8YNN - chains B and C of the 7 polymer chains in the assembly; structure by electron microscopy, 3.97 A resolution.

[Chain B (and C)]
Name: Caspase-8 subunit p10
Source organism: Homo sapiens
Notes: chain C of this document is another copy of the same molecule, construct and numbering; everything in this record applies to it too
Reference sequence: Q14790 (CASP8_HUMAN); residues 1-479 here = UniProt positions 1-479
Chain sequence (479 residues; row label = number of the first residue in the row):
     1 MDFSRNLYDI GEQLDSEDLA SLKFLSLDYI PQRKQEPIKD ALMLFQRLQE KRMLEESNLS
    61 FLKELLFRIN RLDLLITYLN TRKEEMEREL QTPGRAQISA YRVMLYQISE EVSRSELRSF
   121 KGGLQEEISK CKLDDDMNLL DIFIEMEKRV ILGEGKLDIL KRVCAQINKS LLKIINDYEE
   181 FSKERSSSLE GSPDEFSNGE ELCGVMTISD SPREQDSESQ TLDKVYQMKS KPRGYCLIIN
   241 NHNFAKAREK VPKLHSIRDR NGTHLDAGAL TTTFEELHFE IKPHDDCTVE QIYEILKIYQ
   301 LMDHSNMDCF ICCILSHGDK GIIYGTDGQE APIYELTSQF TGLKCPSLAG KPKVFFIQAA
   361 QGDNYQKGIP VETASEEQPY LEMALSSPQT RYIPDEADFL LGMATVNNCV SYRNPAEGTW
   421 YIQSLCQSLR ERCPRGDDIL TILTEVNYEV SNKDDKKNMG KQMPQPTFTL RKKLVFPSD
Disordered / not traced: 183-479
Construct notes: engineered mutation Gly-122 (Phe in Q14790), Gly-123 (Leu in Q14790), Ala-360 (Cys in Q14790), Ala-374 (Asp in Q14790), Ala-384 (Asp in Q14790)
What the authors report for this chain:
  - mutagenesis - E12A/F122G/L123G, N70A/F122G/L123G, E110A/F122G/L123G: unchanged binding to CASP8 and FADD-like apoptosis regulator subunit p43

[Chain B / chain C interface]
Contacting residue pairs - 20 pairs, chain B then chain C:
  Glu-12(B) with Pro-31(C); Gln-32(C), hydrogen bond (backbone-backbone); Arg-33(C), hydrogen bond (backbone-backbone); Lys-34(C), salt bridge
  Gln-13(B) with Gln-32(C)
  Leu-14(B) with Gln-32(C)
  Asp-15(B) with Glu-36(C)
  Ser-16(B) with Glu-36(C), hydrogen bond (backbone-side chain)
  Glu-17(B) with Lys-132(C), salt bridge
  Arg-71(B) with Lys-148(C)
  Leu-72(B) with Lys-148(C), hydrogen bond (backbone-backbone); Arg-149(C); Val-150(C), hydrophobic
  Asp-73(B) with Glu-147(C); Lys-148(C), hydrogen bond (backbone-backbone)
  Glu-110(B) with Ser-129(C); Cys-131(C)
  Glu-111(B) with Ser-129(C)
  Arg-114(B) with Asp-134(C), salt bridge; Asp-136(C), salt bridge
Interface residues without a listed pair, chain B (17 interface residues in all): Tyr-8, Asp-40, Asn-70, Ile-76, Val-112
Interface residues without a listed pair, chain C (15 interface residues in all): Lys-130

[In short]
The interface between chain B and chain C involves 17 residues on one side and 15 on the other; the contacts
include 5 hydrogen bonds and 4 salt bridges. Among the polar pairs are Glu-12(B)/Lys-34(C),
Glu-17(B)/Lys-132(C) and Arg-114(B)/Asp-134(C). From the paper: E12A/F122G/L123G, N70A/F122G/L123G and
E110A/F122G/L123G of chain B leave binding to CASP8 and FADD-like apoptosis regulator subunit p43 unchanged.
Chain B and chain C are both Caspase-8 subunit p10 (Homo sapiens); the structure, Structure of the
Caspase-8/cFLIP death effector domain assembly, was determined by electron microscopy (same publication as
8YM4, 8YM5, 8YM6, 8YNI, 8YNK, 8YNL and 8YNM).
